PDB entry 5M64 | electron microscopy, 4.60 A resolution (low resolution: residue-level contacts below are approximate; hydrogen-bond / salt-bridge calls are withheld) | chains B and R of the 17 polymer chains in the assembly

[Chain B]
Molecule: DNA-directed RNA polymerase I subunit RPA135
From: Saccharomyces cerevisiae
Notes: EC 2.7.7.6
Reference sequence: P22138 (RPA2_YEAST); numbering as in UniProt (aligned over 1-1203)
Sequence (1203 residues; numbered 1 to 1203; the number before each row is that of its first residue):
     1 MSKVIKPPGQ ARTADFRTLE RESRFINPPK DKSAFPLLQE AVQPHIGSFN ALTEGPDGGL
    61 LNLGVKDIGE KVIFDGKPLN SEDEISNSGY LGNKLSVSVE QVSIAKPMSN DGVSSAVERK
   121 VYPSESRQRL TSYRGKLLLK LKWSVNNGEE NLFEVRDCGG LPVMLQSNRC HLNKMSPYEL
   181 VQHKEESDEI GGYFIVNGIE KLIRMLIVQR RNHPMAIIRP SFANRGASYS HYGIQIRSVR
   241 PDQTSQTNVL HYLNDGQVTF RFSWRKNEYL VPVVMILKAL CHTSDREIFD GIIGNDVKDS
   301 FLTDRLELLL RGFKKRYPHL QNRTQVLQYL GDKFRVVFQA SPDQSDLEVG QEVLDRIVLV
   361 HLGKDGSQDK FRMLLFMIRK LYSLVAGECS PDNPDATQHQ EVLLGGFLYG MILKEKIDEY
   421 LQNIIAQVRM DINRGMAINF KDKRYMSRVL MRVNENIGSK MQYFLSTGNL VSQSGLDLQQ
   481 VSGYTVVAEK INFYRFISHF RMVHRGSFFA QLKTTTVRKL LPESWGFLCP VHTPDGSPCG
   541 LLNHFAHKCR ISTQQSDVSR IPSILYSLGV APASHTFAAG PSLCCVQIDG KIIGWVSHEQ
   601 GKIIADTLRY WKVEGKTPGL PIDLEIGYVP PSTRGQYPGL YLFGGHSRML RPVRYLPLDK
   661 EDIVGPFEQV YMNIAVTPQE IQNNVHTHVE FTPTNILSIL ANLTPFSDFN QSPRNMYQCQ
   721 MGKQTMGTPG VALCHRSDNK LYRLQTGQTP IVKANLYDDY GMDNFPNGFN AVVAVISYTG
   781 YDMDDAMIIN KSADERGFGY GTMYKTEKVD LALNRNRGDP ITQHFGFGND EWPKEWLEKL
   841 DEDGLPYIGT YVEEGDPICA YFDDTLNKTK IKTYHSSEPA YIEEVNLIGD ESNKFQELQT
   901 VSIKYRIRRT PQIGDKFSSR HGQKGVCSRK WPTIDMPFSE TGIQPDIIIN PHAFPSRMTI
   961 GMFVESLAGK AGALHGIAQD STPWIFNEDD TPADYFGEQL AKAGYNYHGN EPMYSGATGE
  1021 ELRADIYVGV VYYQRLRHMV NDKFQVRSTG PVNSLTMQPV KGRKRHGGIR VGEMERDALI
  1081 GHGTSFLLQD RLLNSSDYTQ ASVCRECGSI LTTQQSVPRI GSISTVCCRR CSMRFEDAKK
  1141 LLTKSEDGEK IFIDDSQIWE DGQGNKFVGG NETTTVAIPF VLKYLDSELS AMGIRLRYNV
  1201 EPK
Not modelled in the structure: 1-12, 81-84, 112-116, 814-818, 1141-1147
UniProt features mapped onto this chain:
  - zinc finger: Cys-1104 to Cys-1131 (C4-type)
  - modified residue: Ser-2 (N-acetylserine), Ser-81 (Phosphoserine), Ser-1156 (Phosphoserine)
  - mutagenesis: Cys-1104 (C1104A: No effect; when associated with A-1107; A-1128 and A-1131), Cys-1107 (C1107A: Lethal. Abolishes recruitment of RPA1 to Pol I. No effect; when associated with A-1104; A-1128 and A-1131), Cys-1127 (C1127R: Responsible of suppression of RPA190-5 and RPA190-1 mutations), Cys-1128 (C1128A: No effect; when associated with A-1104; A-1107 and A-1131), Cys-1131 (C1131A: No effect; when associated with A-1104; A-1107 and A-1128)
Ion coordination: Zn2+: Cys-1104, Cys-1107, Cys-1128, Cys-1131

[Chain R]
Molecule: 10-nt RNA strand
From: Saccharomyces cerevisiae
Sequence (10 nucleotides; row label = number of the first residue in the row):
     1 GAGGUACUUC
Not modelled in the structure: 1-3

[Interface between chain B and chain R]
Residue-residue contacts - 10 pairs, chain B then chain R:
  Ser-482(B) with U5(R)
  Gly-483(B) with A6(R)
  Thr-485(B) with A6(R)
  Val-486(B) with A6(R)
  Ser-507(B) with A6(R)
  Asp-535(B) with U9(R); C10(R)
  Gln-720(B) with U8(R); U9(R)
  His-1038(B) with U9(R)
Interface residues without a listed pair, chain B (14 interface residues in all): Arg-204, Thr-467, Pro-538, Tyr-717, Lys-916, Lys-924
Interface residues without a listed pair, chain R (7 interface residues in all): G4, C7

[Overview]
The interface between chain B and chain R involves 14 residues on one side and 7 on the other. Cys-1104(B),
Cys-1107(B), Cys-1128(B) and Cys-1131(B) form the Zn2+ site. From UniProt: 5 mutagenesis sites on chain B.
Here chain B is DNA-directed RNA polymerase I subunit RPA135 and chain R is a 10-nt RNA strand, both from
Saccharomyces cerevisiae. Entry 5M64 (RNA Polymerase I elongation complex with A49 tandem winged helix domain)
was determined by electron microscopy together with 5M5X, 5M5Y and 5M5W from the same study.
